2R06 - chains 2 and 3 of the 4 polymer chains in the assembly; structure by X-ray diffraction, 3.00 A resolution.

# Chain 2
Molecule: Human rhinovirus 14 coat protein (subunit VP2)
From: Human rhinovirus 14
Reference sequence: P03303 (POLG_HRV14); residues 1-262 here correspond to UniProt positions 69-330 (UniProt number = residue number + 68)
Chain sequence (262 residues; each row starts with the number of its first residue):
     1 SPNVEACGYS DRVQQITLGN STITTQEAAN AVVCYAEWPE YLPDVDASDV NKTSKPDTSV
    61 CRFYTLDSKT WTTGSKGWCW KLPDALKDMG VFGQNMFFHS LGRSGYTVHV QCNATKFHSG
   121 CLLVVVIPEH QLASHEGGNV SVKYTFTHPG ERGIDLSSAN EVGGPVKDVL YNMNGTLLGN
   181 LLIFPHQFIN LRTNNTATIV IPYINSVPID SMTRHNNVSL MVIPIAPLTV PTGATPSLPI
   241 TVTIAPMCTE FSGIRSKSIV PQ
Unresolved in the structure: 1-7
Differences from the reference sequence: conflict Leu170 (Ile239 in P03303)

# Chain 3
Molecule: Human rhinovirus 14 coat protein (subunit VP3)
From: Human rhinovirus 14
Reference sequence: P03303 (POLG_HRV14); residues 1-236 here correspond to UniProt positions 331-566 (UniProt number = residue number + 330)
Chain sequence (236 residues; row label = number of the first residue in the row):
     1 GLPTTTLPGS GQFLTTDDRQ SPSALPNYEP TPRIHIPGKV HNLLEIIQVD TLIPMNNTHT
    61 KDEVNSYLIP LNANRQNEQV FGTNLFIGDG VFKTTLLGEI VQYYTHWSGS LRFSLMYTGP
   121 ALSSAKLILA YTPPGARGPQ DRREAMLGTH VVWDIGLQST IVMTIPWTSG VQFRYTDPDT
   181 YTSAGFLSCW YQTSLILPPE TTGQVYLLSF ISACPDFKLR LMKDTQTISQ TVALTE

# Chain 2 / chain 3 interface
Residue-residue contacts (61):
  Arg12(2) - Leu157(3)
  Tyr35(2) - Pro37(3)  hydrophobic
  Tyr35(2) - Gly38(3)
  Glu37(2) - His35(3)  salt bridge
  Glu37(2) - Pro37(3)
  Asp46(2) - Ile34(3)
  Asp46(2) - His35(3)  hydrogen bond (side chain-backbone)
  Lys116(2) - Pro120(3)
  Lys116(2) - Ala121(3)  hydrogen bond (backbone-backbone)
  Lys116(2) - Leu122(3)  hydrogen bond (backbone-backbone)
  Phe117(2) - Pro120(3)
  Phe117(2) - Leu122(3)  hydrophobic
  Phe117(2) - Pro199(3)
  Phe117(2) - Thr201(3)
  His118(2) - Pro120(3)
  Ser119(2) - Thr118(3)
  Gly120(2) - Thr118(3)
  Asn139(2) - Glu236(3)  hydrogen bond (side chain-backbone)
  Leu170(2) - Asp62(3)
  Leu170(2) - Glu63(3)
  Leu170(2) - Val64(3)
  Leu170(2) - Tyr67(3)  hydrophobic
  Tyr171(2) - Asp62(3)  hydrogen bond
  Leu177(2) - Thr94(3)
  Leu178(2) - Val64(3)  hydrophobic
  Gly179(2) - Thr51(3)
  Gly179(2) - Leu52(3)  hydrogen bond (backbone-backbone)
  Gly179(2) - Tyr67(3)  hydrogen bond (backbone-side chain)
  Asn180(2) - Thr51(3)
  Asn180(2) - Thr94(3)  hydrogen bond (side chain-backbone)
  Asn180(2) - Thr95(3)
  Asn180(2) - Leu96(3)  hydrogen bond (side chain-backbone)
  Leu182(2) - Val49(3)
  Leu182(2) - Asp50(3)
  Leu182(2) - Thr51(3)
  Leu182(2) - Leu52(3)  hydrophobic
  Leu182(2) - Phe210(3)  hydrophobic
  Ile183(2) - Val49(3)  hydrophobic
  Ile183(2) - Leu96(3)  hydrophobic
  Asn190(2) - Met116(3)
  Asn190(2) - Tyr117(3)
  Asn190(2) - Thr118(3)
  Arg192(2) - Tyr117(3)
  Arg192(2) - Gly119(3)  hydrogen bond (side chain-backbone)
  Arg192(2) - Pro120(3)
  Arg192(2) - Ala121(3)
  Arg192(2) - Gly156(3)  hydrogen bond (side chain-backbone)
  Thr193(2) - Ser159(3)
  Ile204(2) - Pro37(3)  hydrophobic
  Asn205(2) - Ile36(3)
  Ser206(2) - Ile34(3)
  Val207(2) - Ile34(3)
  Pro208(2) - Ile34(3)
  Ile225(2) - Val64(3)
  Ile225(2) - Leu68(3)
  Ala226(2) - Leu68(3)  hydrophobic
  Ala226(2) - Thr118(3)
  Pro227(2) - Leu68(3)
  Pro227(2) - Tyr206(3)  hydrophobic
  Pro231(2) - Glu200(3)
  Thr232(2) - Glu200(3)  hydrogen bond (backbone-backbone)
Interface residues without a listed pair, chain 2 (37 interface residues in all): Cys121, Val169, Phe188, Pro202, Tyr203, Thr229
Interface residues without a listed pair, chain 3 (39 interface residues in all): Arg33, Ile46, Ile155, Pro198, Thr202, Leu208

# Overview
The interface between chain 2 and chain 3 involves 37 residues on one side and 39 on the other, with 12
hydrogen bonds and 1 salt bridge. Polar contacts include Glu37(2)-His35(3), Asp46(2)-His35(3) and
Asn139(2)-Glu236(3).
Chain 2 is Human rhinovirus 14 coat protein (subunit VP2) and chain 3 is Human rhinovirus 14 coat protein
(subunit VP3), both from Human rhinovirus 14; the structure, Structural analysis of antiviral agents that
interact with the capsid of human rhinoviruses, was determined by X-ray diffraction, deposited together with
1R08, 2R04, 2R07, 2RM2, 2RR1, 2RS1, 2RS3 and 2RS5.
